3E78 - chain A; structure by X-ray diffraction, 1.90 A resolution.

== Chain A ==
Name: High affinity transport system protein p37
Source organism: Mycoplasma hyorhinis
UniProtKB: P15363 (P37_MYCHR); residue numbers follow UniProt; this construct covers 1-403
Chain sequence (403 residues; each row starts with the number of its first residue):
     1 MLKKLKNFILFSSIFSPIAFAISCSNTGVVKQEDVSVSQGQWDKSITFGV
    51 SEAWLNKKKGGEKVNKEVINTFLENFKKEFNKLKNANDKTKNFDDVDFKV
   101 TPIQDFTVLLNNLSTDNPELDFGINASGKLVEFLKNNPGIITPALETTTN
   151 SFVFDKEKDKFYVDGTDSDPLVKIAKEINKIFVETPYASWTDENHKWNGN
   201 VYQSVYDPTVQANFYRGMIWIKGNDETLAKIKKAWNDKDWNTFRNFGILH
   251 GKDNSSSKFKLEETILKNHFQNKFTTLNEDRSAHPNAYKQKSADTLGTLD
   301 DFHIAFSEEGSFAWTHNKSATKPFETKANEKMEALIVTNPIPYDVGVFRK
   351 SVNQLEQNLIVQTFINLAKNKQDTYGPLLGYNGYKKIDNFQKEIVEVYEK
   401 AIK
Not modelled in the structure: 1-38
Sequence notes: conflict S256 (Phe in P15363)
Ion coordination: Ca2+: D43, S45, P118, D121
Small-molecule neighbours: thiamine diphosphate (TPP): A126, K129, N200, V201, Y215, N254, S255, S256, S257, K258, E308, W314, Y343, D344, P377, L378, L379, G380, Y381

== In short ==
Bound to chain A: thiamine diphosphate. D43, S45, P118 and D121 form the Ca2+ site.
Chain A is High affinity transport system protein p37 (Mycoplasma hyorhinis); the structure, Structure
determination of the cancer-associated Mycoplasma hyorhinis protein Mh-p37, was determined by X-ray
diffraction together with 3E79 from the same study.
